7RMH - chains A and N of the 6 polymer chains in the assembly; structure by electron microscopy, 3.10 A resolution.

[Chain A]
Molecule: Guanine nucleotide-binding protein G(s) subunit alpha isoforms short
From: Homo sapiens
Reference sequence: P63092 (GNAS2_HUMAN); the construct has insertions or renumbered stretches relative to UniProt, so the offset changes along the chain: 6-61 = UniProt 6-61; 193-195 = UniProt 62-64; 204-253 = UniProt 204-253; 264-394 = UniProt 264-394
Sequence (248 residues; row label = number of the first residue in the row; note: 141 numbers in that range are skipped by the numbering (no residue carries them; nothing is unmodelled there)):
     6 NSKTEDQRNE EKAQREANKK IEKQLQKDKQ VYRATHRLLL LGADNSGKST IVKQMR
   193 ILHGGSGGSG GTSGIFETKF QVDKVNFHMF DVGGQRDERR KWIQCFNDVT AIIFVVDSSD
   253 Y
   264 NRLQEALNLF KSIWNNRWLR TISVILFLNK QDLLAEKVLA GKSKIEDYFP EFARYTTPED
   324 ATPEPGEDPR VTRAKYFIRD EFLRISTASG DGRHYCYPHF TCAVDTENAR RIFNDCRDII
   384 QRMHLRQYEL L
Unresolved in the structure: 6-13, 193-205, 304-305, 322-327, 353-355
Differences from the reference sequence: engineered mutation Asp49 (Gly in P63092), Asn50 (Glu in P63092), Asp249 (Ala in P63092), Asp252 (Ser in P63092), Ala372 (Ile in P63092), Ile375 (Val in P63092); linker (196-203)

[Chain N]
Molecule: Nanobody 35
From: Lama glama
Notes: antibody fragment or engineered binder
Sequence (142 residues; row label = number of the first residue in the row):
     1 QVQLQESGGG LVQPGGSLRL SCAASGFTFS NYKMNWVRQA PGKGLEWVSD ISQSGASISY
    61 TGSVKGRFTI SRDNAKNTLY LQMNSLKPED TAVYYCARCP APFTRDCFDV TSTTYAYRGQ
   121 GTQVTVSSGS EDQVDPRLID GK
Unresolved in the structure: 9-17, 105-106, 127-142
Cystine bridges: Cys22-Cys96, Cys99-Cys107

[How chain A and chain N interact]
Pairs across the interface (17; chain A residue first):
  Arg228(A) - Thr114(N)
  Asp229(A) - Asp109(N)
  Asp229(A) - Ser112(N)
  Glu230(A) - Asp109(N)
  Glu230(A) - Ser112(N)
  Glu230(A) - Thr114(N)
  Arg231(A) - Asp109(N)  hydrogen bond (backbone-side chain)
  Arg232(A) - Pro100(N)
  Arg232(A) - Phe108(N)
  Arg232(A) - Asp109(N)  salt bridge
  Gln267(A) - Trp47(N)
  Asn271(A) - Trp47(N)
  Ser275(A) - Phe108(N)
  Asn279(A) - Phe108(N)
  Tyr311(A) - Gly62(N)
  Tyr311(A) - Ser63(N)
  Pro313(A) - Gly62(N)
Interface residues without a listed pair, chain A (13 interface residues in all): Ile235, Ile276
Interface residues without a listed pair, chain N (12 interface residues in all): Thr61, Cys107, Tyr115, Tyr117

[Summary]
Chain A and chain N form an interface of 13 and 12 residues respectively; the contacts include 1 hydrogen bond
and 1 salt bridge. Among the polar pairs are Arg232(A)-Asp109(N) and Arg231(A)-Asp109(N).
Here chain A is Guanine nucleotide-binding protein G(s) subunit alpha isoforms short (Homo sapiens) and chain
N is Nanobody 35 (Lama glama). Entry 7RMH (Substance P bound to active human neurokinin 1 receptor in complex
with miniGs399) was determined by electron microscopy (same publication as 7RMG and 7RMI).
